4BY7 - chains A and P of the 16 polymer chains in the assembly; structure by X-ray diffraction, 3.15 A resolution.

[Chain A]
Molecule: DNA-directed RNA polymerase II subunit RPB1
Organism: Saccharomyces cerevisiae
Notes: EC 2.7.7.6
UniProtKB: P04050 (RPB1_YEAST); numbering as in UniProt (aligned over 1-1733)
Amino-acid sequence (1733 residues; each row starts with the number of its first residue):
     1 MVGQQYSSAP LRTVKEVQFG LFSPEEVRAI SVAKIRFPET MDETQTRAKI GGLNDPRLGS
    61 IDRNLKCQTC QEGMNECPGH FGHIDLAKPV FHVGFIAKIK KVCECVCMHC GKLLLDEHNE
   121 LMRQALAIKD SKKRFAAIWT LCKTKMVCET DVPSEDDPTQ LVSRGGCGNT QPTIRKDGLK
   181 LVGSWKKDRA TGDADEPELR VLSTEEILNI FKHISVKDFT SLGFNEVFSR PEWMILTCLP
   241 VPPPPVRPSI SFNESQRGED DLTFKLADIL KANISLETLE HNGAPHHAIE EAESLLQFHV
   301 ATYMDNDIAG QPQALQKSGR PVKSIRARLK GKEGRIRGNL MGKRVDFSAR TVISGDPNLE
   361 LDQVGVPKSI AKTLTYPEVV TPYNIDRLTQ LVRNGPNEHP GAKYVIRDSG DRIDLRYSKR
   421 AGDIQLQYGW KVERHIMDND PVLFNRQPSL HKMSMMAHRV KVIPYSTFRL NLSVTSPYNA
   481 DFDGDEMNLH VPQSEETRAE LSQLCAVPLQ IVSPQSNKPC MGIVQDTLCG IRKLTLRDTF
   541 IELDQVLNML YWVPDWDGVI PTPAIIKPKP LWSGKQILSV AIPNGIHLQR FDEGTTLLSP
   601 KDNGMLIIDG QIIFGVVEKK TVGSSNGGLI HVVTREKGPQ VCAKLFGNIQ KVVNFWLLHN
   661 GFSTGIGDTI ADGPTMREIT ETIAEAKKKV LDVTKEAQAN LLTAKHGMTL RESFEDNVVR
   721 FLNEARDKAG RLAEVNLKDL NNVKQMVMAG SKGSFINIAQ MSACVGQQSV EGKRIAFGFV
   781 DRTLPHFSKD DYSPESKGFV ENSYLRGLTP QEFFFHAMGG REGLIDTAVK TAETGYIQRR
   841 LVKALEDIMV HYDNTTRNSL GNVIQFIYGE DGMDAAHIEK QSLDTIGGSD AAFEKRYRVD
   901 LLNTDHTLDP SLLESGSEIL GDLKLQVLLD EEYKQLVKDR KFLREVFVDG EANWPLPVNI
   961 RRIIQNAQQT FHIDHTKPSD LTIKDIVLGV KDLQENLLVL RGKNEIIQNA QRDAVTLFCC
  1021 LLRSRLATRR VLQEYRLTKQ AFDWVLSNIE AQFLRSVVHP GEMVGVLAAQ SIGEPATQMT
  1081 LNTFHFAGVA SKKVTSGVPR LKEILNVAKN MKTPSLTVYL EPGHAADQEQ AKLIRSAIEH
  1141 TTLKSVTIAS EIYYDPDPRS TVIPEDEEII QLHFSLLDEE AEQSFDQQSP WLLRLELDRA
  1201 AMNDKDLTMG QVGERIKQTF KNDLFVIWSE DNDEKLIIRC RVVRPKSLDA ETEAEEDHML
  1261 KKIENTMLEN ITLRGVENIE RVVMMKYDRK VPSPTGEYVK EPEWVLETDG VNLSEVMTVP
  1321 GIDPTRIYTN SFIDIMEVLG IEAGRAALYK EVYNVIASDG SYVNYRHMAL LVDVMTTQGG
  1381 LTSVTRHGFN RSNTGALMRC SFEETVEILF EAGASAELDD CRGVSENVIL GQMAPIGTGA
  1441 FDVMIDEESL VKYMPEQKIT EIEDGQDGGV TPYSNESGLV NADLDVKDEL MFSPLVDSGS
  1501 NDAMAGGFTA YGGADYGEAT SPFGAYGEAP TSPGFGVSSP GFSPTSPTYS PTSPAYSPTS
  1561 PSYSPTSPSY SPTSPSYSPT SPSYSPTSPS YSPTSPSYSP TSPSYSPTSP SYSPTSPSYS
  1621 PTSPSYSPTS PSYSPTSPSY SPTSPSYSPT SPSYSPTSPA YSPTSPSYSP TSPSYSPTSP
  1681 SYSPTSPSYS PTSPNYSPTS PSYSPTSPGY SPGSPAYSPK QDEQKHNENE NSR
Not modelled in the structure: 1, 187-194, 1083-1093, 1245-1253, 1456-1733
Swiss-Prot annotation at these positions:
  - region: Pro-248 to Asp-260 (Lid loop), Asn-306 to Lys-323 (Rudder loop), Pro-810 to Glu-822 (Bridging helix)
  - binding site (Zn(2+)): Cys-67, Cys-70, Cys-77, His-80, Cys-107, Cys-110, Cys-148, Cys-167
  - binding site (Mg(2+)): Asp-481, Asp-483, Asp-485
  - modified residue: Thr-1471 (Phosphothreonine)
  - cross-link (Glycyl lysine isopeptide (Lys-Gly)): Lys-695 (interchain with G-Cter in ubiquitin), Lys-1246 (interchain with G-Cter in ubiquitin), Lys-1350 (interchain with G-Cter in ubiquitin)
  - natural variant: Ser-1653 to Pro-1659 (deletion: In strain: A364A)
  - mutagenesis: Lys-1246 (K1246R: Impairs ubiquitination during transcription stress)

[Chain P]
Molecule: 11-nt RNA strand
Sequence (11 nucleotides; numbered 1 to 11; the number before each row is that of its first residue):
     1 UUCGACCAGG A
Not modelled in the structure: 1

[Chain A / chain P interface]
Contacting residue pairs - 6 pairs, chain A then chain P:
  Ile-250(A) / C3(P)  sugar contact
  Ser-251(A) / U2(P)  phosphate contact
  Arg-446(A) / A11(P)  hydrogen bond to the sugar
  Asp-481(A) / A11(P)  phosphate contact
  Asp-483(A) / A11(P)  phosphate contact
  Asp-485(A) / A11(P)  hydrogen bond to the sugar
Interface residues without a listed pair, chain A (9 interface residues in all): Arg-350, Pro-448, Gly-484
Interface residues without a listed pair, chain P (4 interface residues in all): G10

[Summary]
9 residues of chain A and 4 residues of chain P are in contact, with 2 hydrogen bonds. Among the polar pairs
are Arg-446(A)/A11(P) and Asp-485(A)/A11(P). From UniProt: 8 Zn2+-binding residues, 3 Mg2+-binding residues
and one mutagenesis site on chain A.
Here chain A is DNA-directed RNA polymerase II subunit RPB1 (Saccharomyces cerevisiae) and chain P is an 11-nt
RNA strand. Entry 4BY7 (elongating RNA Polymerase II-Bye1 TLD complex) was determined by X-ray diffraction,
deposited together with 4BXX, 4BXZ and 4BY1.
